Entry 8ZKP (electron microscopy, 2.64 A resolution); this record covers chains B and C of the 9 polymer chains in the assembly.

[Chain B]
Name: Siderophore exporter MmpL5
Source organism: Mycobacterium tuberculosis H37Rv
UniProtKB: P9WJV1 (MMPL5_MYCTU); residues 1-964 here = UniProt positions 1-964
Chain sequence (964 residues; each row starts with the number of its first residue):
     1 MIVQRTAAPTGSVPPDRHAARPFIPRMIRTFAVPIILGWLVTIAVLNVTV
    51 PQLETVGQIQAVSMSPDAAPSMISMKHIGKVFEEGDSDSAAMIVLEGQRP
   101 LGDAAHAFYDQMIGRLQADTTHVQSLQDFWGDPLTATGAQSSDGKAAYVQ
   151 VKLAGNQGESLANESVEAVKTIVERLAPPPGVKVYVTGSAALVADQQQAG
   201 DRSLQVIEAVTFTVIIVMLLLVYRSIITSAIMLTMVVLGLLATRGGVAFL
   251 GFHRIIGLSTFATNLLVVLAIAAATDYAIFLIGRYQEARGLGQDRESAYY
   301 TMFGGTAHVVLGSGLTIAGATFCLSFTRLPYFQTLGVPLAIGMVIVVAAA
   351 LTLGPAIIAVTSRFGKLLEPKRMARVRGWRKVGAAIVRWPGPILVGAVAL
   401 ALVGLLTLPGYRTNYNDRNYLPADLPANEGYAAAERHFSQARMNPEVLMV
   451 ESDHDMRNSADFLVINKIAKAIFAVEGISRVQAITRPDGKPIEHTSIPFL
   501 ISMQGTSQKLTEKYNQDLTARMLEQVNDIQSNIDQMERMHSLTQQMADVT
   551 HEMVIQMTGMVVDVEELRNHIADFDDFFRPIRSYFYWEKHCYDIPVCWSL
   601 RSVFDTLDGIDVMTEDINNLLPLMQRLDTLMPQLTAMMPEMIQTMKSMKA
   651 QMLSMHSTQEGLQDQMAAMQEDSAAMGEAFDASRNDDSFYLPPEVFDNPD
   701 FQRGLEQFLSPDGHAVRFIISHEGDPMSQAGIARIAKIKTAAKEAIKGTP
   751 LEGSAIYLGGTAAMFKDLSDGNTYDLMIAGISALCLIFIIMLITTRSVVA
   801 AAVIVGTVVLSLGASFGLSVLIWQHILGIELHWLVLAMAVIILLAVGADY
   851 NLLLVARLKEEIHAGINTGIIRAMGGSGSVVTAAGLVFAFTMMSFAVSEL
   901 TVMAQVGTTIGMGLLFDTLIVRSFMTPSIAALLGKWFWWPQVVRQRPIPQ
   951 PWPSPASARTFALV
Unresolved in the structure: 1-18, 503-668, 957-964

[Chain C]
Name: Siderophore export accessory protein MmpS5
Source organism: Mycobacterium tuberculosis H37Rv
UniProtKB: P9WJS7 (MMPS5_MYCTU); residue numbers follow UniProt; this construct covers 1-142
Chain sequence (142 residues; numbered 1 to 142; the number before each row is that of its first residue):
     1 MIGTLKRAWIPLLILVVVAIAGFTVQRIRTFFGSEGILVTPKVFADDPEP
    51 FDPKVVEYEVSGSGSYVNINYLDLDAKPQRIDGAALPWSLTLKTTAPSAA
   101 PNILAQGDGTSITCRITVDGEVKDERTATGVDALTYCFVKSA
Unresolved in the structure: 35-142

[Interface between chain B and chain C]
Pairs across the interface (26):
  P66(B) - F32(C)  hydrophobic
  A68(B) - G33(C)
  F326(B) - R29(C)  hydrogen bond (backbone-side chain)
  R328(B) - R29(C)  hydrogen bond (side chain-backbone)
  R328(B) - F32(C)
  D767(B) - F32(C)
  G771(B) - F32(C)
  Y774(B) - I28(C)
  Y774(B) - F31(C)  hydrophobic
  I778(B) - I28(C)  hydrophobic
  I778(B) - R29(C)
  I781(B) - T24(C)
  I781(B) - I28(C)  hydrophobic
  S782(B) - V25(C)
  C785(B) - V17(C)  hydrophobic
  C785(B) - A21(C)  hydrophobic
  I789(B) - I14(C)  hydrophobic
  I789(B) - V18(C)  hydrophobic
  L792(B) - W9(C)  hydrophobic
  L792(B) - L13(C)  hydrophobic
  L792(B) - I14(C)  hydrophobic
  I793(B) - I14(C)  hydrophobic
  R796(B) - W9(C)
  R796(B) - I10(C)
  V798(B) - W9(C)  hydrophobic
  P940(B) - W9(C)  hydrophobic
Other interface residues (no listed pair), chain B (22 interface residues in all): A69, P70, M777, F788, Q941
Other interface residues (no listed pair), chain C (15 interface residues in all): T30

[In short]
The interface between chain B and chain C involves 22 residues on one side and 15 on the other, with 2
hydrogen bonds. Among the polar pairs are F326(B)-R29(C) and R328(B)-R29(C).
Here chain B is Siderophore exporter MmpL5 and chain C is Siderophore export accessory protein MmpS5, both
from Mycobacterium tuberculosis H37Rv. Entry 8ZKP (Cryo-EM structure of the efflux transporter MmpL5/MmpS5
from Mycobacterium tuberculosis, C3 symmetry) was determined by electron microscopy.
